Entry 6LZO (X-ray diffraction, 1.80 A resolution); this record covers chain A.

Chain A:
Name: Thermolysin
Source organism: Bacillus thermoproteolyticus
Notes: EC 3.4.24.27
UniProtKB: P00800 (THER_BACTH); residues 1-316 here correspond to UniProt positions 233-548 (UniProt number = residue number + 232)
Chain sequence (316 residues; each row starts with the number of its first residue):
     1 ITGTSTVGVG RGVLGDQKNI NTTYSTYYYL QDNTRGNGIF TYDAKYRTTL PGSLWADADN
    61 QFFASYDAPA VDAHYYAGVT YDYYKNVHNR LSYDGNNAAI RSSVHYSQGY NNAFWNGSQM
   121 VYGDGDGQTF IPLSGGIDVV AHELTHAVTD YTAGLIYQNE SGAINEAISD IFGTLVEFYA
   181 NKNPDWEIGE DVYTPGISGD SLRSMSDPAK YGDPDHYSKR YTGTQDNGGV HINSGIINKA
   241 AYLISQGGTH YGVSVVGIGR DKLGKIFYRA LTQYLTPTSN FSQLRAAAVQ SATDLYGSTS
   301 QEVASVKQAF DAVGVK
Swiss-Prot annotation at these positions:
  - active site: E143, H231 (Proton donor)
  - binding site (Ca(2+)): D57, D59, Q61, D138, E177, N183, D185, E187, E190, Y193, T194, I197, D200
  - binding site (Zn(2+)): H142, H146, E166
Bound ions: Ca2+ site 1: D138, E177, D185, E187, E190; Ca2+ site 2: Y193, T194, I197, D200
Small-molecule neighbours:
  - 1,10-phenanthroline (PHN), molecule 1: G3, S5, N33, T34
  - 1,10-phenanthroline (PHN), molecule 2: R11, Q17, Q61, F63
  - 1,10-phenanthroline (PHN), molecule 3: Y42, P51, R101, S118, Q119
  - 1,10-phenanthroline (PHN), molecule 4: T48, Y106, S107, Q108, G109, Y110
  - 1,10-phenanthroline (PHN), molecule 5: H216, S218, K219, Y251

Overview:
Ligands of chain A: 5 copies of 1,10-phenanthroline. D138, E177, D185, E187 and E190 form the Ca2+ site 1. The
Ca2+ site 2 is built by Y193, T194, I197 and D200. From UniProt: active-site residues E143 and H231, 13
Ca2+-binding residues and 3 Zn2+-binding residues.
Chain A is Thermolysin (Bacillus thermoproteolyticus); the structure, Thermolysin with 1,10-phenanthroline,
was determined by X-ray diffraction (same publication as 6LZN).
